PDB entry 2PS0 | X-ray diffraction, 2.00 A resolution | chain A

# Chain A
Name: High-affinity zinc uptake system protein znuA
Source organism: Escherichia coli
Reference sequence: P39172 (ZNUA_ECOLI); residues 27-310 here = UniProt positions 27-310
Chain sequence (284 residues; row label = number of the first residue in the row):
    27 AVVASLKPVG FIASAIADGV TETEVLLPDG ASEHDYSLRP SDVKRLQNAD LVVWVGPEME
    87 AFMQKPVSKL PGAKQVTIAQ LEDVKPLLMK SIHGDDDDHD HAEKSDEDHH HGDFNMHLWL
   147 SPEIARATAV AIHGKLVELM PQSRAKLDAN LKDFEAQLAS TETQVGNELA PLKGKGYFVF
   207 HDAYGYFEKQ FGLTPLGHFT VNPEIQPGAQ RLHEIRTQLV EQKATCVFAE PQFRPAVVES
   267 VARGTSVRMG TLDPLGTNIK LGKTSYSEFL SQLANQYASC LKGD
Unresolved in the structure: 118-137
Disulfides: Cys-252/Cys-306
Metal / ion sites: Zn2+ site 1: Glu-59, His-60, His-143, His-207; Zn2+ site 2 near His-224 (its only coordinating residue here)
Reported in the primary citation:
  - Zn2+ coordination: Glu-59, His-60, His-143, His-207, His-224
  - contacts within the chain: His-224/Arg-237
  - specificity-determining residues: Asp-279

# Overview
Glu-59, His-60, His-143 and His-207 coordinate Zn2+ site 1. From the paper: Zn2+ coordination by Glu-59,
His-60 and His-143 among others; the specificity determinant Asp-279.
Chain A is High-affinity zinc uptake system protein znuA (Escherichia coli); the structure, Structure and
metal binding properties of ZnuA, a periplasmic zinc transporter from Escherichia coli, was determined by
X-ray diffraction (same publication as 2PRS, 2PS3 and 2PS9).
